Entry 8UOT (electron microscopy, 3.70 A resolution); this record covers chains U and V of the 30 polymer chains in the assembly.

[Chain U]
Name: Transcription initiation factor IIA large subunit
Organism: Saccharomyces cerevisiae
Reference sequence: P32773 (TOA1_YEAST); numbering as in UniProt (aligned over 1-286)
Amino-acid sequence (286 residues; each row starts with the number of its first residue):
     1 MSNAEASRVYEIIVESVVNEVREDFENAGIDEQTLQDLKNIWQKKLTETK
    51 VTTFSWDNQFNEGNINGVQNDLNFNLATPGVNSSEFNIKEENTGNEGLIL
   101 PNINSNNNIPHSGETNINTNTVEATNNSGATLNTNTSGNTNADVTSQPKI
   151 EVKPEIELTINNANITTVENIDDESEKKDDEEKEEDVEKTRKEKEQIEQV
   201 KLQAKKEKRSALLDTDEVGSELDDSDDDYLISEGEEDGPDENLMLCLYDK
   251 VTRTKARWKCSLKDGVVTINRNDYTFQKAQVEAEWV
Unresolved in the structure: 1-2, 57-227, 233-238

[Chain V]
Name: Transcription initiation factor IIA subunit 2
Organism: Saccharomyces cerevisiae
Reference sequence: P32774 (T2AG_YEAST); numbering as in UniProt (aligned over 1-122)
Amino-acid sequence (122 residues; each row starts with the number of its first residue):
     1 MAVPGYYELYRRSTIGNSLVDALDTLISDGRIEASLAMRVLETFDKVVAE
    51 TLKDNTQSKLTVKGNLDTYGFCDDVWTFIVKNCQVTVEDSHRDASQNGSG
   101 DSQSVISVDKLRIVACNSKKSE
Unresolved in the structure: 1-4, 89-102
Swiss-Prot annotation at these positions:
  - modified residue (Phosphoserine): Ser95, Ser102
  - mutagenesis: Ile27 (I27A/K: Decreases ability to interact with TAF11 and support growth on galactose-containing medium. Unable to support cell viability in a strain deleted for TOA2; when associated with A-69), Leu41 (L41D: Decreases ability to interact with Toa1 and TAF11, display mutant growth phenotypes and defects in transcription in vivo), Tyr69 (Y69A: Unable to support cell viability in a strain deleted for TOA2; when associated with A-27 or K-27)

[Interface between chain U and chain V]
Pairs across the interface (93):
  Glu5(U) - Gln57(V)
  Glu5(U) - Ser58(V)  hydrogen bond
  Glu5(U) - Glu88(V)
  Arg8(U) - Asn55(V)  hydrogen bond (side chain-backbone)
  Arg8(U) - Thr56(V)
  Arg8(U) - Gln57(V)
  Val9(U) - Asn55(V)
  Ile12(U) - Thr51(V)
  Ile12(U) - Asn55(V)
  Ile13(U) - Ile15(V)  hydrophobic
  Ile13(U) - Thr51(V)
  Val17(U) - Phe44(V)  hydrophobic
  Glu20(U) - Thr43(V)  hydrogen bond
  Val21(U) - Phe44(V)  hydrophobic
  Asp24(U) - Leu36(V)
  Asp24(U) - Val40(V)
  Phe25(U) - Ile32(V)  hydrophobic
  Ile30(U) - Arg31(V)
  Thr34(U) - Arg31(V)
  Leu38(U) - Ala22(V)  hydrophobic
  Leu38(U) - Leu26(V)  hydrophobic
  Trp42(U) - Ile15(V)
  Trp42(U) - Ser18(V)
  Trp42(U) - Leu19(V)
  Lys45(U) - Ser18(V)
  Lys45(U) - Asp21(V)
  Glu241(U) - Lys110(V)
  Glu241(U) - Leu111(V)
  Glu241(U) - Arg112(V)  hydrogen bond (side chain-backbone)
  Asn242(U) - Val108(V)
  Asn242(U) - Asp109(V)
  Asn242(U) - Lys110(V)  hydrogen bond (side chain-backbone)
  Asn242(U) - Leu111(V)
  Asn242(U) - Arg112(V)
  Leu243(U) - Arg12(V)
  Leu243(U) - Arg112(V)
  Met244(U) - Arg112(V)  hydrogen bond (backbone-side chain)
  Met244(U) - Ile113(V)  hydrophobic
  Leu245(U) - Leu9(V)
  Leu245(U) - Tyr10(V)  hydrophobic
  Leu245(U) - Ser13(V)
  Cys246(U) - Ala115(V)
  Leu247(U) - Ser118(V)
  Tyr248(U) - Trp76(V)  hydrophobic
  Tyr248(U) - Cys116(V)
  Tyr248(U) - Asn117(V)
  Tyr248(U) - Ser118(V)  hydrogen bond (backbone-side chain)
  Trp258(U) - Leu66(V)  hydrophobic
  Trp258(U) - Tyr69(V)  hydrophobic
  Asp264(U) - Leu52(V)
  Thr268(U) - Thr14(V)
  Ile269(U) - Val108(V)  hydrophobic
  Ile269(U) - Leu111(V)  hydrophobic
  Asn270(U) - Ile106(V)
  Asn270(U) - Ser107(V)  hydrogen bond (side chain-backbone)
  Asn270(U) - Val108(V)
  Asn270(U) - Asp109(V)
  Asp273(U) - Thr14(V)  hydrogen bond
  Thr275(U) - Leu52(V)
  Thr275(U) - Thr56(V)
  Thr275(U) - Leu60(V)
  Phe276(U) - Thr56(V)
  Phe276(U) - Ser58(V)
  Phe276(U) - Leu60(V)  hydrophobic
  Gln277(U) - Thr56(V)
  Gln277(U) - Gln57(V)  hydrogen bond (side chain-backbone)
  Gln277(U) - Ser58(V)
  Lys278(U) - Gln57(V)
  Lys278(U) - Ser58(V)
  Lys278(U) - Lys59(V)
  Lys278(U) - Leu60(V)
  Ala279(U) - Lys59(V)  hydrogen bond (backbone-side chain)
  Ala279(U) - Leu60(V)
  Gln280(U) - Lys59(V)
  Gln280(U) - Leu60(V)
  Gln280(U) - Thr61(V)
  Gln280(U) - Val62(V)  hydrogen bond (backbone-backbone)
  Val281(U) - Val62(V)
  Glu282(U) - Thr61(V)
  Glu282(U) - Val62(V)  hydrogen bond (backbone-backbone)
  Glu282(U) - Lys63(V)
  Glu282(U) - Gly64(V)  hydrogen bond (backbone-backbone)
  Ala283(U) - Gly64(V)
  Ala283(U) - Asn65(V)
  Ala283(U) - Leu66(V)
  Ala283(U) - Val80(V)  hydrophobic
  Glu284(U) - Gly64(V)
  Glu284(U) - Asn65(V)
  Glu284(U) - Leu66(V)  hydrogen bond (backbone-backbone)
  Trp285(U) - Leu66(V)
  Trp285(U) - Asp67(V)
  Trp285(U) - Tyr69(V)
  Val286(U) - Leu66(V)
Interface residues without a listed pair, chain U (48 interface residues in all): Ser16, Ile41, Leu46, Val251, Lys263, Val267, Tyr274
Interface residues without a listed pair, chain V (53 interface residues in all): Val47, Lys53, Thr68, Val85, Val114

[In short]
Chain U and chain V form an interface of 48 and 53 residues respectively; the contacts include 15 hydrogen
bonds. Among the polar pairs are Glu5(U)-Ser58(V), Arg8(U)-Asn55(V) and Glu20(U)-Thr43(V). From UniProt: 3
mutagenesis sites on chain V.
Chain U is Transcription initiation factor IIA large subunit and chain V is Transcription initiation factor
IIA subunit 2, both from Saccharomyces cerevisiae; the structure, Composite map of PICdeltaTFIIK form1, was
determined by electron microscopy (same publication as 8UOQ).
